PDB entry 8HCX | electron microscopy, 3.50 A resolution | chains C and D of the 6 polymer chains in the assembly

[Chain C]
Molecule: Endothelin receptor type B, Oplophorus-luciferin 2-monooxygenase catalytic subunit chimera
Source organism: Homo sapiens
Notes: EC 1.13.12.13
Reference sequence: chimeric construct of P24530, Q9GV45: residues 27-424 from P24530 (EDNRB_HUMAN) positions 27-424 (same numbers); residues 425-582 from Q9GV45 positions 27-184 (UniProt number = residue number - 398)
Chain sequence (603 residues; each row starts with the number of its first residue; numbers below 1 keep their minus sign (Met-20 is residue -20)):
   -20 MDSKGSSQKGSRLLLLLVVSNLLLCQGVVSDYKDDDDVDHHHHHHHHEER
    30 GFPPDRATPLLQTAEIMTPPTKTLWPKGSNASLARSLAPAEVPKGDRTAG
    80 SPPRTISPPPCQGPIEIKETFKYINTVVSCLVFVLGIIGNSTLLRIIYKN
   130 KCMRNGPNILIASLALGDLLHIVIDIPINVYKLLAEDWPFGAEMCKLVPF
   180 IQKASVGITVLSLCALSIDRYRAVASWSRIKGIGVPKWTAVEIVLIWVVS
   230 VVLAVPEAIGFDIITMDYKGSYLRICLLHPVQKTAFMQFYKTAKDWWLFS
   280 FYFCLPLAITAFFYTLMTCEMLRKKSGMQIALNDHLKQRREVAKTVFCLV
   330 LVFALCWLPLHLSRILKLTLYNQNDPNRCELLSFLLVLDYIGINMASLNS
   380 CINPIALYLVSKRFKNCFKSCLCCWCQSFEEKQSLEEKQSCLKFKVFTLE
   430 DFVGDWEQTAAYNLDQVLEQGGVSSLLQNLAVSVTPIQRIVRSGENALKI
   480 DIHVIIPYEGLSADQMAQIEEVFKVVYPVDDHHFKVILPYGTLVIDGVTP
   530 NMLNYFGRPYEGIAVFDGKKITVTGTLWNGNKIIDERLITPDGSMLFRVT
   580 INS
Disordered / not traced: -20 to 89, 210-213, 303-314, 398-582
Disulfides: Cys90-Cys358
Sequence notes: initiating methionine (-20); expression tag (-19 to 26); conflict Val425 (Thr27 in Q9GV45), Glu429 (Ala31 in Q9GV45), Glu436 (Gln38 in Q9GV45), 27 further conflict positions vs the reference (Q9GV45) not listed
UniProt features mapped onto this chain:
  - modified residue (Phosphoserine): Ser305, Ser419
  - lipidation (S-palmitoyl cysteine): Cys402, Cys403, Cys405
  - glycosylation: Asn59 (N-linked (GlcNAc...) asparagine)
What the authors report for this chain:
  - conformationally variable residues (helix shift, loop rearrangement, side-chain flip): Gln91 to Lys97, Ala164, Arg318, Trp336, Tyr350, Arg357, Tyr369, Ile372, Leu386

[Chain D]
Molecule: Endothelin-1
Source organism: Homo sapiens
Reference sequence: P05305 (EDN1_HUMAN); residues 1-21 here correspond to UniProt positions 53-73 (UniProt number = residue number + 52)
Chain sequence (21 residues; row label = number of the first residue in the row):
     1 CSCSSLMDKECVYFCHLDIIW
Disulfides: Cys1-Cys15
UniProt features mapped onto this chain:
  - site: Trp21 (Cleavage)

[Interface between chain C and chain D]
Contacting residue pairs (42):
  Pro93(C) - Tyr13(D)  hydrophobic
  Asn158(C) - Ile20(D)
  Glu165(C) - His16(D)  hydrogen bond (backbone-side chain)
  Trp167(C) - Ile20(D)
  Val177(C) - Ile20(D)  hydrophobic
  Gln181(C) - Ile20(D)
  Gln181(C) - Trp21(D)  hydrogen bond (side chain-backbone)
  Lys182(C) - Trp21(D)
  Phe240(C) - Trp21(D)
  Tyr247(C) - Tyr13(D)
  Arg253(C) - His16(D)
  Ile254(C) - Val12(D)  hydrophobic
  Ile254(C) - His16(D)
  Cys255(C) - Cys15(D)
  Leu256(C) - Cys1(D)  hydrophobic
  Leu256(C) - Val12(D)  hydrophobic
  Leu256(C) - Cys15(D)  hydrophobic
  Pro259(C) - Ser4(D)
  Pro259(C) - Ser5(D)
  Lys270(C) - Ser2(D)
  Leu277(C) - Trp21(D)  hydrophobic
  Trp336(C) - Trp21(D)  hydrophobic
  Leu339(C) - Ile19(D)  hydrophobic
  Leu339(C) - Trp21(D)
  His340(C) - Trp21(D)
  Arg343(C) - Asp18(D)  salt bridge
  Arg343(C) - Ile19(D)
  Arg343(C) - Trp21(D)
  Lys346(C) - Phe14(D)
  Tyr350(C) - Cys3(D)  hydrophobic
  Gln352(C) - Glu10(D)
  Leu361(C) - Glu10(D)
  Leu361(C) - Phe14(D)  hydrophobic
  Leu365(C) - Phe14(D)  hydrophobic
  Leu365(C) - Leu17(D)  hydrophobic
  Leu365(C) - Asp18(D)
  Asp368(C) - Phe14(D)
  Asp368(C) - Asp18(D)
  Asp368(C) - Ile19(D)
  Tyr369(C) - Leu17(D)
  Tyr369(C) - Ile19(D)  hydrophobic
  Ile372(C) - Ile19(D)  hydrophobic
Other interface residues (no listed pair), chain C (36 interface residues in all): Ile157, Pro178, Glu236, Met245, Leu252, Leu257, Lys273, Arg357
Other interface residues (no listed pair), chain D (18 interface residues in all): Lys9, Cys11
From the paper, about this interface:
  - specific contacts: Trp336(C)-Trp21(D), Ile372(C)-Ile19(D) (hydrophobic contact)

[Overview]
36 residues of chain C and 18 residues of chain D are in contact; the contacts include 2 hydrogen bonds and 1
salt bridge. Among the polar pairs are Arg343(C)-Asp18(D), Glu165(C)-His16(D) and Gln181(C)-Trp21(D). The
authors report a contact between Trp336(C) and Trp21(D); a hydrophobic contact between Ile372(C) and Ile19(D).
From the paper: conformational variability at Gln91(C), Ala164(C) and Arg318(C) among others.
Chain C is Endothelin receptor type B, Oplophorus-luciferin 2-monooxygenase catalytic subunit chimera and
chain D is Endothelin-1, both from Homo sapiens; the structure, Cryo-EM structure of Endothelin1-bound ETBR-Gq
complex, was determined by electron microscopy (same publication as 8HBD and 8HCQ).
